6QG0 - chains A and B of the 16 polymer chains in the assembly; structure by electron microscopy, 4.15 A resolution (low resolution: residue-level contacts below are approximate; hydrogen-bond / salt-bridge calls are withheld).

# Chain A (and B)
Molecule: Translation initiation factor eIF-2B subunit alpha
Organism: Saccharomyces cerevisiae (strain ATCC 204508 / S288c)
Notes: chain B of this document is another copy of the same molecule, construct and numbering; everything in this record applies to it too
UniProt: P14741 (EI2BA_YEAST); residues 1-305 here = UniProt positions 1-305
Chain sequence (305 residues; each row starts with the number of its first residue):
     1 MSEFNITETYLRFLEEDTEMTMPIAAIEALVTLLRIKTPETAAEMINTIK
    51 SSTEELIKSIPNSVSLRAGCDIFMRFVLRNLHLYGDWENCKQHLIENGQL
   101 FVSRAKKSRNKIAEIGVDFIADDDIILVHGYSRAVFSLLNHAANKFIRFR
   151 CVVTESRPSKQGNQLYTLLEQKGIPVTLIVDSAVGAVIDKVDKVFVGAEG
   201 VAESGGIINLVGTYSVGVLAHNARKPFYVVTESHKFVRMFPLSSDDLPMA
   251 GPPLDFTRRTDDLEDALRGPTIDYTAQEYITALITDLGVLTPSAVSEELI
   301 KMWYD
Unresolved in the structure: 1-3
Curated features (UniProtKB/Swiss-Prot):
  - modified residue: S2 (N-acetylserine), T291 (Phosphothreonine)

# Chain A / chain B interface
Contacting residue pairs (75; chain A residue first):
  R150(A) with F256(B)
  V152(A) with F256(B)
  E155(A) with R157(B)
  R157(A) with E155(B); R157(B)
  Y166(A) with T260(B); L263(B); E264(B); D265(B); A266(B)
  E170(A) with T260(B); L263(B)
  P175(A) with T257(B)
  V176(A) with T257(B)
  T177(A) with D255(B); F256(B); A266(B); R268(B)
  L178(A) with A266(B); L267(B); R268(B); G269(B)
  I179(A) with L254(B); R268(B)
  D181(A) with D181(B); S182(B)
  S182(A) with D181(B); V211(B); G212(B); S215(B)
  A183(A) with V211(B); P270(B); D273(B)
  G185(A) with Y214(B)
  A186(A) with D245(B); D273(B)
  K190(A) with D245(B); L254(B)
  V211(A) with S182(B); A183(B)
  G212(A) with S182(B)
  Y214(A) with G185(B)
  S215(A) with S182(B); L219(B)
  V218(A) with N222(B)
  L219(A) with S215(B)
  N222(A) with V218(B); N222(B)
  D245(A) with A186(B); K190(B)
  L254(A) with I179(B); K190(B)
  D255(A) with T177(B)
  F256(A) with R150(B); V152(B); T177(B)
  T257(A) with P175(B); V176(B)
  T260(A) with Y166(B); E170(B)
  L263(A) with Y166(B); E170(B)
  E264(A) with Y166(B)
  D265(A) with Y166(B)
  A266(A) with Y166(B); T177(B); L178(B)
  L267(A) with L178(B)
  R268(A) with T177(B); L178(B); I179(B)
  G269(A) with L178(B)
  P270(A) with A183(B)
  D273(A) with A183(B); A186(B)
Other interface residues (no listed pair), chain A (43 interface residues in all): C151, V180, D189, D261
Other interface residues (no listed pair), chain B (43 interface residues in all): C151, V180, D189, D261

# Summary
Chain A and chain B each contribute 43 residues to their interface.
Chain A and chain B are both Translation initiation factor eIF-2B subunit alpha (Saccharomyces cerevisiae
(strain ATCC 204508 / S288c)); the structure, Structure of eIF2B-eIF2 (phosphorylated at Ser51) complex (model
1), was determined by electron microscopy, deposited together with 6QG1, 6QG2, 6QG3, 6QG5 and 6QG6.
